4JO1 - chains L and H of the 3 polymer chains in the assembly; structure by X-ray diffraction, 2.03 A resolution.

[Chain L]
Name: monoclonal anti-HIV-1 gp120 V3 antibody R56 light chain
From: Oryctolagus cuniculus
Notes: fragment: Fab; antibody fragment or engineered binder
Sequence (216 residues; numbered 2 to 211 plus 6 insertion-coded residues; the number before each row is that of its first residue; a row labelled like 27A-27B holds insertion residues (27A, then the next letters in order)):
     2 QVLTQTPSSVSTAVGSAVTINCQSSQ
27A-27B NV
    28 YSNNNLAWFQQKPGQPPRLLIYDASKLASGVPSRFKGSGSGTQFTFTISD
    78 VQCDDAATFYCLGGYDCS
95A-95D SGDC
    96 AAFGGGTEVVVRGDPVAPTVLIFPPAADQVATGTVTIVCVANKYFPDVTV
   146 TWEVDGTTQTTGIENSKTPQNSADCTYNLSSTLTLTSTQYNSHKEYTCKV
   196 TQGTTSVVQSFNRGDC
Disulfide bonds: Cys23-Cys88, Cys80-Cys170, Cys94-Cys95D, Cys134-Cys193

[Chain H]
Name: monoclonal anti-HIV-1 gp120 V3 antibody R56 heavy chain
From: Oryctolagus cuniculus
Notes: fragment: Fab; antibody fragment or engineered binder
Sequence (213 residues; each row starts with the number of its first residue; note: 4 numbers in that range are skipped by the numbering (no residue carries them; nothing is unmodelled there); a row labelled like 52A-52B holds insertion residues (52A, then the next letters in order)):
     2 QSLEESGGDLVQPGASLTLTCKASGFSFGNNYDM
   35A C
    36 WVRQAPGKGLEWIGCIE
52A-52B TG
    53 SSDSAAYATWAKGRFTISKTSSTTVTLQMT
82A-82B SL
    83 TAADTATYFCARNF
   101 DLWGPGTLVIVSSGQPKAPSVFPLAPCCGDTPSSTVTLGCLVKGYLPEPV
   151 TVTWNSGTLTNGVRTFPSVRQSSGLYSLSSVVSVTSSSQPVTCNVAHPAT
   201 NTKVDKTVAPSTC
Disulfide bonds: Cys22-Cys92, Cys35A-Cys50, Cys128-Cys213, Cys140-Cys193

[Interface between chain L and chain H]
Disulfides between the chains: Cys211(L)-Cys127(H)
Residue-residue contacts - 53 pairs, chain L then chain H:
  Phe36(L) - Phe96(H)
  Phe36(L) - Trp103(H)  hydrophobic
  Gln38(L) - Gln39(H)  hydrogen bond
  Pro43(L) - Phe91(H)  hydrophobic
  Pro43(L) - Trp103(H)  hydrophobic
  Pro43(L) - Gly104(H)
  Pro44(L) - Leu45(H)  hydrophobic
  Pro44(L) - Trp103(H)
  Leu46(L) - Phe96(H)
  Tyr87(L) - Gln39(H)  hydrogen bond
  Tyr87(L) - Lys43(H)
  Tyr87(L) - Gly44(H)
  Tyr87(L) - Leu45(H)  hydrophobic
  Leu89(L) - Phe96(H)  hydrophobic
  Asp95C(L) - Ala60(H)
  Asp95C(L) - Thr61(H)  hydrogen bond
  Cys95D(L) - Trp47(H)  hydrophobic
  Cys95D(L) - Ala58(H)  hydrophobic
  Ala96(L) - Trp47(H)
  Phe98(L) - Val37(H)  hydrophobic
  Phe98(L) - Leu45(H)
  Phe98(L) - Trp47(H)
  Leu116(L) - Thr137(H)
  Phe118(L) - Leu124(H)  hydrophobic
  Phe118(L) - Ala125(H)
  Phe118(L) - Thr137(H)
  Pro119(L) - Ala125(H)
  Ala121(L) - Pro123(H)
  Asp123(L) - Phe122(H)
  Gln124(L) - Phe122(H)
  Gln124(L) - Leu141(H)
  Gln124(L) - Lys143(H)
  Thr129(L) - Lys143(H)  hydrogen bond
  Thr131(L) - Leu141(H)
  Thr131(L) - Lys143(H)  hydrogen bond
  Val133(L) - Ser179(H)
  Val135(L) - Phe166(H)  hydrophobic
  Asn137(L) - Arg164(H)  hydrogen bond
  Glu159(L) - Gln171(H)
  Asn160(L) - Val169(H)
  Ser161(L) - Phe166(H)
  Ser161(L) - Pro167(H)  hydrogen bond (side chain-backbone)
  Ser161(L) - Val169(H)
  Lys162(L) - Pro167(H)
  Thr163(L) - Phe166(H)
  Asn173(L) - Phe166(H)
  Leu174(L) - Phe166(H)
  Ser175(L) - Phe166(H)
  Thr177(L) - Gln171(H)
  Thr179(L) - Gln171(H)
  Asp210(L) - Cys127(H)
  Asp210(L) - Cys128(H)
  Cys211(L) - Cys127(H)  disulfide
Also at the interface, not in a pair above, chain L (38 interface residues in all): Gln42, Thr127, Val130, Phe206
Also at the interface, not in a pair above, chain H (33 interface residues in all): Glu46, Tyr59, Asp101, Pro126, Val181

[Summary]
Chain L and chain H form an interface of 38 and 33 residues respectively, with 1 disulfide bond and 7 hydrogen
bonds. Among the polar pairs are Gln38(L)-Gln39(H), Tyr87(L)-Gln39(H) and Asp95C(L)-Thr61(H).
Chain L is monoclonal anti-HIV-1 gp120 V3 antibody R56 light chain and chain H is monoclonal anti-HIV-1 gp120
V3 antibody R56 heavy chain, both from Oryctolagus cuniculus; the structure, Crystal structure of rabbit mAb
R56 Fab in complex with V3 crown of HIV-1 JR-FL gp120, was determined by X-ray diffraction, deposited together
with 4JO2 and 4JO3.
